Entry 4O5K (X-ray diffraction, 2.06 A resolution); this record covers chains P and A of the 4 polymer chains in the assembly.

Chain P:
Molecule: 10-nt DNA strand
Notes: fragment: up primer dna
Sequence (10 nucleotides; row label = number of the first residue in the row):
     1 GCTGATGCGA
Bound ions: Na+: DG9 (shared with Thr101(A), Val103(A), Ile106(A) of chain A)

Chain A:
Molecule: DNA polymerase beta
Source organism: Homo sapiens
Notes: EC 2.7.7.7, 4.2.99.-; fragment: down primer DNA
UniProt: P06746 (DPOLB_HUMAN); residue numbers follow UniProt; this construct covers 10-335
Sequence (326 residues; row label = number of the first residue in the row):
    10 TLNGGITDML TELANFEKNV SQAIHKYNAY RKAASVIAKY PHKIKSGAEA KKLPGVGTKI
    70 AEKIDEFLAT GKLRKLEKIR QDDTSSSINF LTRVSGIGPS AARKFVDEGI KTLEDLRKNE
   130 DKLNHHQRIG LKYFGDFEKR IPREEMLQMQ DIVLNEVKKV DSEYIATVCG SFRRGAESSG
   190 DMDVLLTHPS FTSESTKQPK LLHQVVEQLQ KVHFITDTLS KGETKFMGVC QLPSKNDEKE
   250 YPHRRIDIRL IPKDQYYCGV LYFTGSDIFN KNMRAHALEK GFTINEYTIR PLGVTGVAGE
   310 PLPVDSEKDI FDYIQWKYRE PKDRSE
Curated features (UniProtKB/Swiss-Prot):
  - region: Arg183 to Asp192 (DNA-binding)
  - active site: Lys72 (Nucleophile)
  - binding site (K(+)): Lys60, Leu62, Val65, Thr101, Val103, Ile106
  - binding site (Na(+)): Lys60, Leu62, Val65, Thr101, Val103, Ile106
  - binding site (dATP): Arg149, Ser180, Arg183, Gly189, Asp190
  - binding site (dCTP): Arg149, Ser180, Arg183, Gly189, Asp190
  - binding site (dGTP): Arg149, Ser180, Arg183, Gly189, Asp190, Asp192
  - binding site (dTTP): Arg149, Ser180, Arg183, Gly189, Asp190
  - binding site (Mg(2+)): Asp190, Asp192, Asp256
  - modified residue: Lys72 (N6-acetyllysine), Arg83 (Omega-N-methylarginine), Arg152 (Omega-N-methylarginine)
  - cross-link (Glycyl lysine isopeptide (Lys-Gly)): Lys41 (interchain with G-Cter in ubiquitin), Lys61 (interchain with G-Cter in ubiquitin), Lys81 (interchain with G-Cter in ubiquitin)
Bound ions: Na+ site 1: Lys60, Leu62, Val65 (shared with 1 residue of chain D); Na+ site 2: Thr101, Val103, Ile106 (shared with DG9(P) of chain P); Mg2+ site 1: Asp190, Asp192 (together with 0KX); Mg2+ site 2: Asp190, Asp192, Asp256 (together with 0KX)
Ligand contacts: 0KX (2'-deoxy-5'-O-[(R)-hydroxy{[(R)-hydroxy(phosphonooxy)phosphoryl]amino}phosphoryl]cytidine): Gly179, Ser180, Arg183, Ser188, Gly189, Asp190, Asp192, Tyr271, Phe272, Thr273, Gly274, Ser275, Asp276, Asn279
Reported in the primary citation:
  - binding site for the 10-nt DNA strand (chain P): Tyr271
  - binding site for 0KX: Asn279
  - binding site for the 16-nt DNA strand: Arg283
  - catalytic residues: Asp256 (citing earlier work)

Chain P / chain A interface:
Pairs across the interface (15; chain P residue first):
  DG7(P) - Ser109(A)  phosphate contact
  DC8(P) - Gly105(A)  sugar contact
  DC8(P) - Gly107(A)  hydrogen bond to the phosphate
  DC8(P) - Pro108(A)  phosphate contact
  DC8(P) - Ser109(A)  hydrogen bond to the phosphate
  DC8(P) - Ala110(A)  hydrogen bond to the phosphate
  DG9(P) - Val103(A)  phosphate contact
  DG9(P) - Ser104(A)  phosphate contact
  DG9(P) - Gly105(A)  hydrogen bond to the phosphate
  DG9(P) - Ile106(A)  phosphate contact
  DA10(P) - Asp192(A)  phosphate contact
  DA10(P) - Arg254(A)  salt bridge to the phosphate
  DA10(P) - Asp256(A)  phosphate contact
  DA10(P) - Tyr271(A)  hydrogen bond to the base
  DA10(P) - Phe272(A)  phosphate contact
Other interface residues (no listed pair), chain A (16 interface residues in all): His135, Lys234, Met236

Summary:
4 residues of chain P and 16 residues of chain A are in contact, with 5 hydrogen bonds and 1 salt bridge.
Polar contacts include DA10(P)-Tyr271(A), DC8(P)-Gly107(A) and DC8(P)-Ser109(A). Ligands of chain A: compound
0KX. The paper reports the catalytic residue Asp256(A); a binding site for the 10-nt DNA strand (chain P) at
Tyr271(A).
Chain P is a 10-nt DNA strand and chain A is DNA polymerase beta (Homo sapiens); the structure, Structure of
human DNA polymerase complexed with N7MG in the template base paired with incoming non-hydrolyzable ..., was
determined by X-ray diffraction, deposited together with 4O5C, 4O5E and 4P2H.
